PDB entry 6NCM | X-ray diffraction, 2.70 A resolution | chains A and D of the 4 polymer chains in the assembly

[Chain A]
Molecule: Forkhead box protein N3
Source organism: Homo sapiens
UniProtKB: O00409 (FOXN3_HUMAN); residues 112-210 here = UniProt positions 112-210
Sequence (100 residues; row label = number of the first residue in the row):
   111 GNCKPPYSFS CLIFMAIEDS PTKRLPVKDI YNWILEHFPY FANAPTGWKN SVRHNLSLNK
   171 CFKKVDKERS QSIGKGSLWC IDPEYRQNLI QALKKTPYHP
Not modelled in the structure: 111-112, 178-184
Differences from the reference sequence: expression tag (111)
Metal / ion sites: Mg2+: Leu-166, Asn-169, Phe-172
From the paper describing this entry:
  - binding site for the 16-nt DNA strand: Arg-163, His-164
  - binding site for the 16-nt DNA strand (chain D): Asn-160, His-164, His-209
  - conformationally variable residues (order/disorder transition): Glu-178 to Lys-185
  - specificity-determining residues: Leu-199 to Lys-204

[Chain D]
Molecule: 16-nt DNA strand
Sequence (16 nucleotides; row label = number of the first residue in the row):
     1 TCATGCTAAG ACGCTA

[Chain A / chain D interface]
Pairs across the interface (14; chain A residue first):
  Lys-114(A) / DG10(D)  salt bridge to the phosphate
  Lys-114(A) / DA11(D)  phosphate contact
  Ser-118(A) / DG10(D)  phosphate contact
  Phe-119(A) / DG10(D)  hydrogen bond to the phosphate
  Phe-119(A) / DA11(D)  phosphate contact
  Gly-157(A) / DC12(D)  base contact
  Asn-160(A) / DC12(D)  base contact
  Asn-160(A) / DG13(D)  hydrogen bond to the base
  Ser-161(A) / DA11(D)  hydrogen bond to the base
  Ser-161(A) / DC12(D)  base contact
  His-164(A) / DG10(D)  base contact
  His-164(A) / DA11(D)  base contact
  His-209(A) / DA9(D)  phosphate contact
  His-209(A) / DG10(D)  salt bridge to the phosphate
Other interface residues (no listed pair), chain A (13 interface residues in all): Tyr-117, Ser-120, Arg-163, Asn-165, Pro-210
Other interface residues (no listed pair), chain D (6 interface residues in all): DC14

[Summary]
13 residues of chain A face 6 of chain D across their interface; the contacts include 3 hydrogen bonds and 2
salt bridges. Among the polar pairs are Asn-160(A)/DG13(D), Ser-161(A)/DA11(D) and Phe-119(A)/DG10(D). The
paper reports a binding site for the 16-nt DNA strand (chain D) at Asn-160(A), His-164(A) and His-209(A); a
binding site for the 16-nt DNA strand at Arg-163(A) and His-164(A).
Here chain A is Forkhead box protein N3 (Homo sapiens) and chain D is a 16-nt DNA strand. Entry 6NCM (Crystal
structure of the human FOXN3 DNA binding domain in complex with a forkhead-like (FHL) DNA ...) was determined
by X-ray diffraction, deposited together with 6NCE.
